Entry 4GW3 (X-ray diffraction, 2.00 A resolution); this record covers chain A.

Chain A:
Molecule: Putative lipase
From: Proteus mirabilis
Notes: EC 3.1.1.3
Reference sequence: B4EVM3 (B4EVM3_PROMH); residues 1-287 here = UniProt positions 1-287
Amino-acid sequence (307 residues; numbered -19 to 287; the number before each row is that of its first residue; numbers below 1 keep their minus sign (Met-19 is residue -19)):
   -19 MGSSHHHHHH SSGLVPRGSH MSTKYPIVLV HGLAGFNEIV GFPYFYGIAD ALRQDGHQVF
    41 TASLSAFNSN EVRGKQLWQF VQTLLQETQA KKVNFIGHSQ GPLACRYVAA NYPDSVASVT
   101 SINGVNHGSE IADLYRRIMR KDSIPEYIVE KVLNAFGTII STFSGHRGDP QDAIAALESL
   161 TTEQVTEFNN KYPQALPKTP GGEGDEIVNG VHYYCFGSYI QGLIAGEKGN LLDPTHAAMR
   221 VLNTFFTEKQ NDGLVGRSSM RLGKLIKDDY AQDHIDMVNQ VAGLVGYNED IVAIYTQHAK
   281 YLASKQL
Disordered / not traced: -19 to 1, 147-148
Sequence notes: expression tag (-19 to 0)
Ion coordination: Ca2+ site 1: Asn50, Glu51; Ca2+ site 2: Asn210, Asp213, Asp256, Gln260, Leu264
Reported in the primary citation:
  - catalytic residues: Ser79, Asp232, His254
  - contacts within the chain: Glu228-Ser238 (hydrogen bond)
  - Ca2+ coordination: Asn210, Asp213, Asp256, Gln260, Leu264
  - Ca2+ coordination through a water molecule: Asp253
  - binding site for isopropyl alcohol: Leu13, Leu160
  - binding site for pentaethylene glycol: Phe16, Phe47, Phe136, Ile139, Ile140, Phe143, Ala153, Ala156, Leu234, Ile255

In short:
The Ca2+ site 1 is built by Asn50 and Glu51. The Ca2+ site 2 is built by Asn210, Asp213, Asp256, Gln260 and
Leu264. From the paper: catalytic residues Ser79, Asp232 and His254; a binding site for pentaethylene glycol
at Phe16, Phe47 and Phe136 among others.
Chain A is Putative lipase (Proteus mirabilis); the structure, Crystal Structure of the Lipase from Proteus
mirabilis, was determined by X-ray diffraction (same publication as 4GXN).
